3SWM - chains A and B of the 6 polymer chains in the assembly; structure by X-ray diffraction, 4.25 A resolution (low resolution: residue-level contacts below are approximate; hydrogen-bond / salt-bridge calls are withheld).

Chain A (and B):
Protein: NAC domain-containing protein 19
Source organism: Arabidopsis thaliana
Notes: fragment: NAC domain; chain B of this document is another copy of the same molecule, construct and numbering; everything in this record applies to it too
Reference sequence: Q9C932 (NAC19_ARATH); residue numbers follow UniProt; this construct covers 1-168
Chain sequence (174 residues; each row starts with the number of its first residue; numbers below 1 keep their minus sign (His-5 is residue -5)):
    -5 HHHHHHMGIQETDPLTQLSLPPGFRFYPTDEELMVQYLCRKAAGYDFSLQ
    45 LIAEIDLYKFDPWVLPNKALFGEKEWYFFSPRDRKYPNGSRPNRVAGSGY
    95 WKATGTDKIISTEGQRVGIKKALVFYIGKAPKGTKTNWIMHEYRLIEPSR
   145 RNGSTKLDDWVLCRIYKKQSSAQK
Disordered / not traced: -5 to 7, 79-85, 144-151, 164-168 (chain B: -5 to 7, 78-85, 144-151, 164-168)
Sequence notes: expression tag (-5 to 0)

How chain A and chain B interact:
Residue-residue contacts (27; chain A residue first):
  Leu12(A) with Pro15(B)
  Leu14(A) with Phe18(B)
  Pro15(A) with Leu12(B)
  Pro16(A) with Tyr31(B); Phe41(B)
  Gly17(A) with Phe20(B); Tyr21(B); Pro22(B); Glu26(B)
  Phe18(A) with Arg19(B); Phe20(B); Leu45(B)
  Arg19(A) with Phe18(B); Arg19(B); Tyr21(B); Glu26(B)
  Phe20(A) with Pro16(B); Gly17(B); Phe18(B)
  Tyr21(A) with Gly17(B); Arg19(B); Tyr21(B)
  Pro22(A) with Gly17(B)
  Glu26(A) with Gly17(B); Arg19(B)
  Gln30(A) with Pro16(B)
  Tyr31(A) with Pro16(B)
Interface residues without a listed pair, chain A (15 interface residues in all): Thr23, Leu45
Interface residues without a listed pair, chain B (17 interface residues in all): Leu9, Leu14, Thr23, Phe65

Overview:
The interface between chain A and chain B involves 15 residues on one side and 17 on the other.
Chain A and chain B are both NAC domain-containing protein 19 (Arabidopsis thaliana); the structure, The NAC
domain of ANAC019 in complex with DNA, gold derivative, was determined by X-ray diffraction together with 3SWP
and 4DUL from the same study.
